PDB entry 5BXO | X-ray diffraction, 1.33 A resolution | chains A and C

# Chain A
Protein: Tankyrase-2
From: Homo sapiens
Notes: EC 2.4.2.30
UniProtKB: Q9H2K2 (TNKS2_HUMAN); residue numbers follow UniProt; this construct covers 488-649
Amino-acid sequence (164 residues; numbered 486 to 649; the number before each row is that of its first residue):
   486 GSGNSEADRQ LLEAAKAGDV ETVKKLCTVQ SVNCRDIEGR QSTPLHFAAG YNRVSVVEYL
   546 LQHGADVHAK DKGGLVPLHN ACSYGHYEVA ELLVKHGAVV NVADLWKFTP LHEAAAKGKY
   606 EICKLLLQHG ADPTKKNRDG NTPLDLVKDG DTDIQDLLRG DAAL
Not modelled in the structure: 486, 647-649
Differences from the reference sequence: expression tag (486-487)
UniProt features mapped onto this chain:
  - region: L545 to H553 (HIF1AN-binding)
  - modified residue: N518 (3S: -3-hydroxyasparagine), H553 (3S: -3-hydroxyhistidine), N586 (3S: -3-hydroxyasparagine)
  - mutagenesis: H553 (H553D: Enhanced hydroxylation by HIF1AN; H553N: Enhanced hydroxylation by HIF1AN)

# Chain C
Protein: Tankyrase-2
Notes: EC 2.4.2.30
UniProtKB: Q9H2K2 (TNKS2_HUMAN); residues 1-8 here correspond to UniProt positions 5-12 (UniProt number = residue number + 4)
Amino-acid sequence (10 residues; row label = number of the first residue in the row; numbering starts at 0):
     0 XREAGDGAEX
Differences from the reference sequence: expression tag (0, 9); conflict E2 (Cys6 in Q9H2K2), D5 (Gly9 in Q9H2K2), E8 (Ala12 in Q9H2K2)
Modified / non-standard residues: ACE (acetyl group) at position 0; NH2 (amino group) at position 9
Covalently attached groups: 4,4'-propane-1,3-diylbis(1-methyl-1H-1,2,3-triazole) (4XP) linked to A3, A7
Residues lining bound ligands: 4XP (4,4'-propane-1,3-diylbis(1-methyl-1H-1,2,3-triazole)): E2, G6, E8, NH2_9

# How chain A and chain C interact
Residue-residue contacts (32):
  R525(A) - E2(C)  salt bridge
  R525(A) - A3(C)  hydrogen bond (side chain-backbone)
  R525(A) - G4(C)
  R525(A) - D5(C)
  S527(A) - D5(C)  hydrogen bond
  H531(A) - D5(C)
  F532(A) - D5(C)
  G535(A) - D5(C)
  G535(A) - G6(C)
  G535(A) - A7(C)  hydrogen bond (backbone-backbone)
  Y536(A) - D5(C)
  Y536(A) - G6(C)
  Y536(A) - A7(C)
  K557(A) - E2(C)  salt bridge
  L560(A) - R1(C)
  L560(A) - G4(C)
  N565(A) - G4(C)
  N565(A) - D5(C)  hydrogen bond (side chain-backbone)
  Y569(A) - A3(C)
  Y569(A) - G4(C)  hydrogen bond (side chain-backbone)
  Y569(A) - D5(C)
  Y569(A) - G6(C)
  Y569(A) - A7(C)
  Y569(A) - E8(C)
  H571(A) - A7(C)  hydrogen bond (side chain-backbone)
  H571(A) - E8(C)
  D589(A) - R1(C)  salt bridge
  W591(A) - ACE_0(C)
  W591(A) - R1(C)
  F593(A) - R1(C)
  E598(A) - R1(C)  salt bridge
  K602(A) - E8(C)  salt bridge
Also at the interface, not in a pair above, chain A (17 interface residues in all): D556

# Overview
17 residues of chain A face 9 of chain C across their interface; the contacts include 6 hydrogen bonds and 5
salt bridges. Polar contacts include R525(A)-E2(C), K557(A)-E2(C) and D589(A)-R1(C). Covalently linked
compound 4XP: at A3(C).
Here chain A is Tankyrase-2 (Homo sapiens) and chain C is Tankyrase-2. Entry 5BXO (Human Tankyrase-2 in
Complex with Macrocyclised Extended Peptide cp4n2m3) was determined by X-ray diffraction.
